Entry 8UUE (electron microscopy, 3.96 A resolution); this record covers chains B and C of the 4 polymer chains in the assembly.

# Chain B
Protein: Glutamate receptor ionotropic, NMDA 3A
Organism: Homo sapiens
Reference sequence: Q8TCU5 (NMD3A_HUMAN); residues 511-913 here = UniProt positions 511-913
Sequence (403 residues; row label = number of the first residue in the row):
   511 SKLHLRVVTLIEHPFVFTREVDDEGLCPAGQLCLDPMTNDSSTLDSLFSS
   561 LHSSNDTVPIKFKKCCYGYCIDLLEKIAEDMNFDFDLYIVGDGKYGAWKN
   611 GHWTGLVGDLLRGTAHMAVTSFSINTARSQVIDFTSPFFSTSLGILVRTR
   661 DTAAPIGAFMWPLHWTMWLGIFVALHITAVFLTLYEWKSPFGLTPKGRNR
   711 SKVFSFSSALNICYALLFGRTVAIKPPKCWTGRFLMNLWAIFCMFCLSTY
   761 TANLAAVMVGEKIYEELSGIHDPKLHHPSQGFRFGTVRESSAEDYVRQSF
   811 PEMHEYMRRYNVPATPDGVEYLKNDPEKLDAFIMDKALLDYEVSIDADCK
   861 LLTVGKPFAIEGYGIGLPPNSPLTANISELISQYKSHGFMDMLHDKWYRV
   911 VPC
Not modelled in the structure: 661-775
Disulfides: C537-C575, C543-C576, C859-C913

# Chain C
Protein: Glutamate receptor ionotropic, NMDA 1
Organism: Homo sapiens
Reference sequence: Q05586 (NMDZ1_HUMAN); numbering as in UniProt (aligned over 395-798)
Sequence (404 residues; numbered 395 to 798; the number before each row is that of its first residue):
   395 STRLKIVTIHQEPFVYVKPTMSDGTCKEEFTVNGDPVKKVICTGPNDTSP
   445 GSPRHTVPQCCYGFCIDLLIKLARTMNFTYEVHLVADGKFGTQERVNNSN
   495 KKEWNGMMGELLSGQADMIVAPLTINNERAQYIEFSKPFKYQGLTILVKK
   545 EIPRSTLDSFMQPFQSTLWLLVGLSVHVVAVMLYLLDRFSPFGRFKVNSE
   595 EEEEDALTLSSAMWFSWGVLLNSGIGEGAPRSFSARILGMVWAGFAMIIV
   645 ASYTANLAAFLVLDRPEERITGINDPRLRNPSDKFIYATVKQSSVDIYFR
   695 RQVELSTMYRHMEKHNYESAAEAIQAVRDNKLHAFIWDSAVLEFEASQKC
   745 DLVTTGELFFRSGFGIGMRKDSPWKQNVSLSILKSHENGFMEDLDKTWVR
   795 YQEC
Not modelled in the structure: 545-662
Disulfides: C420-C454, C436-C455
Construct notes: conflict M415 (Leu in Q05586)
UniProt features mapped onto this chain:
  - region: L603 to P624 (Pore-forming)
  - binding site (glycine): P516, T518, R523, S688, D732
  - glycosylation (N-linked (GlcNAc...) asparagine): N440, N471, N491, N674, N771
  - natural variant: D552 (D552E: In NDHMSD), P557 (P557R: In NDHMSD), S560 (S560SS: In NDHMSD), G618 (G618R: In NDHMSD), G620 (G620R: In NDHMSD), A637 (A637S: In NDHMSD; uncertain significance; A637V: In NDHMSD; uncertain significance), G638 (G638A: In NDHMSD; G638V: In NDHMSD), M641 (M641I: In NDHMSD; M641L: In NDHMSD; M641V: In NDHMSD), I642 (I642T: In NDHMSD; uncertain significance), I643 (I643V: In NDHMSD; uncertain significance), A645 (A645S: In NDHMSD; uncertain significance), Y647 (Y647C: In NDHMSD; Y647S: In NDHMSD), 7 further natural variant entries in UniProt
  - mutagenesis: I642 (I642L: Slight decrease in glutamate and glycine agonist potency; mutant channels are activated at 2-fold higher glutamate and glycine concentrations), V644 (V644M: Increase in glutamate and glycine agonist potency; mutant channels are activated lower glutamate and glycine concentrations), A653 (A653G: Increase in glutamate and glycine agonist potency; mutant channels are activated lower glutamate and glycine concentrations)

# How chain B and chain C interact
Contacting residue pairs - 24 pairs, chain B then chain C:
  H781(B) - E751(C)
  P783(B) - E751(C)
  H786(B) - E751(C)
  H786(B) - R755(C)
  H787(B) - T748(C)
  H787(B) - T749(C)
  H787(B) - G750(C)  hydrogen bond (side chain-backbone)
  H787(B) - E751(C)  salt bridge
  H787(B) - L752(C)
  P788(B) - R794(C)  hydrogen bond (backbone-side chain)
  P788(B) - Q796(C)
  S789(B) - E737(C)
  S789(B) - Q796(C)  hydrogen bond (backbone-side chain)
  Q790(B) - C798(C)
  G791(B) - Q796(C)
  G791(B) - C798(C)
  F810(B) - R755(C)
  E812(B) - L752(C)
  E812(B) - R755(C)  salt bridge
  E815(B) - H780(C)
  E815(B) - E786(C)
  R818(B) - E786(C)  salt bridge
  R819(B) - D789(C)  salt bridge
  R819(B) - K790(C)
Interface residues without a listed pair, chain B (16 interface residues in all): K609, D782, P811
Interface residues without a listed pair, chain C (17 interface residues in all): Y535, T539, E781
From the paper, about this interface:
  - specific contacts: H787(B)-G750(C) (hydrogen bond), E812(B)-R755(C) (salt bridge)

# Overview
The interface between chain B and chain C involves 16 residues on one side and 17 on the other; the contacts
include 3 hydrogen bonds and 4 salt bridges. Polar contacts include H787(B)-E751(C), E812(B)-R755(C) and
R818(B)-E786(C). The authors report a hydrogen bond between H787(B) and G750(C); a salt bridge between E812(B)
and R755(C).
Here chain B is Glutamate receptor ionotropic, NMDA 3A and chain C is Glutamate receptor ionotropic, NMDA 1,
both from Homo sapiens. Entry 8UUE (Glycine-bound GluN1a-3A LBD heterotetramer (local refinement)) was
determined by electron microscopy together with 8USW and 8USX from the same study.
